PDB entry 4TQB | X-ray diffraction, 1.59 A resolution | chain A

# Chain A
Protein: Eukaryotic translation initiation factor 4E
Source organism: Homo sapiens
Reference sequence: P06730 (IF4E_HUMAN); residues 28-217 here = UniProt positions 28-217
Chain sequence (191 residues; row label = number of the first residue in the row):
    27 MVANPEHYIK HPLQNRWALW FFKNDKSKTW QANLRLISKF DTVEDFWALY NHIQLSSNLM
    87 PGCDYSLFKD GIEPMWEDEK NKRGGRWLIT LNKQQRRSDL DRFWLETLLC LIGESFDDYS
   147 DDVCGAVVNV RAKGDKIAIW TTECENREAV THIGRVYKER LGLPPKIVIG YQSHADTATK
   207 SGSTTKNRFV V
Unresolved in the structure: 27-32
Sequence notes: initiating methionine (27)
Small-molecule neighbours:
  - 34K ((2E)-2-{2-[4-(4-bromophenyl)-1,3-thiazol-2-yl]hydrazinylidene}-3-(2-nitrophenyl)propanoic acid): Phe-47, Lys-49, Asn-59, Arg-61, Ile-63, Leu-75, His-78, Ile-79, Ser-83, Tyr-91
  - 7N-methyl-8-hydroguanosine-5'-triphosphate (MGT): Trp-56, Pro-100, Met-101, Trp-102, Glu-103, Asn-155, Arg-157, Lys-162, Trp-166, Ser-207, Gly-208, Ser-209
Curated features (UniProtKB/Swiss-Prot):
  - region (EIF4EBP1/2/3 binding): His-37 to Gln-40, Trp-73 to Asn-77, Glu-132 to Gly-139
  - binding site (mRNA): Trp-56, Gln-57, Trp-102, Glu-103, Arg-157 to Lys-162, Thr-205 to Ser-207
  - site: Lys-159 (Microbial infection: Interaction with potato virus Y VPg)
  - modified residue: Ser-209 (Phosphoserine)
What the authors report for this chain:
  - post-translational modification sites: Ser-209 (citing earlier work)
  - mutagenesis - L135R, R186E: abolished binding to peptide
  - mutagenesis - H78E, L131R: decreased binding to peptide
  - mutagenesis - N77E (10-fold): decreased binding to eIF4G peptide
  - mutagenesis - F47A: increased binding to 4EGI-1[E]
  - mutagenesis - K49A: decreased binding to 4EGI-1[E]
  - mutagenesis - R181A, V216A: unchanged binding to 4EGI-1[E]

# Overview
Ligands of chain A: 7N-methyl-8-hydroguanosine-5'-triphosphate and compound 34K. Curated annotation (UniProt)
lists 13 mRNA-binding residues. The paper reports that L135R and R186E abolish binding to peptide; a
modification site at Ser-209; 9 substitutions were tested in all.
Chain A is Eukaryotic translation initiation factor 4E (Homo sapiens); the structure, The co-complex structure
of the translation initiation factor eIF4E with the inhibitor 4EGI-1 reveals an allosteric ..., was determined
by X-ray diffraction together with 4TPW and 4TQC from the same study.
